PDB entry 2H4Q | X-ray diffraction, 2.10 A resolution | chains A and B

Chain A:
Name: Heterochromatin-associated protein MENT
Organism: Gallus gallus
Reference sequence: O73790 (O73790_CHICK); numbering as in UniProt; present here: 1-60, 89-369
Sequence (382 residues; each row starts with the number of its first residue; note: 28 numbers in that range are skipped by the numbering (no residue carries them; nothing is unmodelled there); numbers below 1 keep their minus sign (Met-40 is residue -40)):
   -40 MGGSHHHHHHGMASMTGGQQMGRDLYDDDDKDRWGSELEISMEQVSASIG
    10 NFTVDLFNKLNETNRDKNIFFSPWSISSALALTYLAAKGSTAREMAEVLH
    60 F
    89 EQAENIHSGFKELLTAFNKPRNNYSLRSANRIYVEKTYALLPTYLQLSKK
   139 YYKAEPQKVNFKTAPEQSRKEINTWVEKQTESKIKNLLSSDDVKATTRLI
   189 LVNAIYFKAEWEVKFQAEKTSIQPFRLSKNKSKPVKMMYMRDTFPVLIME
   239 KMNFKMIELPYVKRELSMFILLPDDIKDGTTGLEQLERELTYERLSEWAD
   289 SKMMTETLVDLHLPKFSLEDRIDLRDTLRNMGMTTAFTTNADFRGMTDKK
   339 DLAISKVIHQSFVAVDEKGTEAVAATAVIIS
Unresolved in the structure: -40 to -11
Sequence notes: cloning artifact (-40 to 0); engineered mutation Val361 (Ala in O73790)
What the authors report for this chain:
  - mutagenesis - K107Q/R109Q: decreased binding to DNA

Chain B:
Name: Heterochromatin-associated protein MENT
Organism: Gallus gallus
Reference sequence: O73790 (O73790_CHICK); residue numbers follow UniProt; this construct covers 377-410
Sequence (34 residues; row label = number of the first residue in the row):
   377 HVLKFKVDHPFHFFIRHNKSKTILFFGRFCCPVE
Unresolved in the structure: 410

Interface between chain A and chain B:
Contacting residue pairs - 124 pairs, chain A then chain B:
  Ser5(A) - Ser396(B)  hydrogen bond (side chain-backbone)
  Ser5(A) - Thr398(B)  hydrogen bond
  Ile8(A) - Thr398(B)
  Ile8(A) - Ile399(B)
  Thr12(A) - Phe402(B)
  Phe16(A) - His388(B)
  Phe16(A) - Phe402(B)  hydrophobic
  Phe16(A) - Arg404(B)
  Asn20(A) - Arg404(B)  hydrogen bond
  Asn23(A) - Arg404(B)  hydrogen bond (backbone-side chain)
  Arg24(A) - Arg404(B)  hydrogen bond (backbone-side chain)
  Asp25(A) - Cys406(B)
  Asp25(A) - Cys407(B)  hydrogen bond (backbone-side chain)
  Lys26(A) - Arg404(B)  hydrogen bond (backbone-side chain)
  Lys26(A) - Cys406(B)  hydrogen bond (backbone-side chain)
  Asn27(A) - Arg404(B)
  Asn27(A) - Phe405(B)
  Asn27(A) - Cys406(B)
  Asn27(A) - Cys407(B)
  Ile28(A) - Gly403(B)
  Ile28(A) - Arg404(B)  hydrogen bond (backbone-backbone)
  Phe29(A) - Phe389(B)  hydrophobic
  Phe29(A) - Phe401(B)  hydrophobic
  Phe29(A) - Phe402(B)
  Phe30(A) - Phe401(B)
  Phe30(A) - Phe402(B)  hydrogen bond (backbone-backbone)
  Ser31(A) - Leu400(B)  hydrogen bond (side chain-backbone)
  Ser31(A) - Phe401(B)
  Pro32(A) - Ile399(B)
  Pro32(A) - Leu400(B)
  Pro32(A) - Phe401(B)
  Pro32(A) - Phe402(B)
  Leu101(A) - Ser396(B)
  Leu101(A) - Thr398(B)
  Phe105(A) - His393(B)
  Phe105(A) - Leu400(B)  hydrophobic
  Phe195(A) - Ile391(B)  hydrophobic
  Phe195(A) - Phe401(B)  hydrophobic
  Pro212(A) - Asp384(B)
  Phe213(A) - Val383(B)
  Phe213(A) - Asp384(B)
  Phe213(A) - His385(B)
  Phe213(A) - Pro386(B)
  Phe213(A) - Phe405(B)  hydrophobic
  Phe213(A) - Cys406(B)
  Phe213(A) - Pro408(B)  hydrophobic
  Arg214(A) - Asp384(B)  salt bridge
  Arg214(A) - His385(B)
  Arg214(A) - Pro386(B)
  Leu215(A) - Pro386(B)
  Leu215(A) - Cys406(B)
  Leu215(A) - Cys407(B)  hydrophobic
  Leu215(A) - Pro408(B)
  Val223(A) - Pro408(B)  hydrophobic
  Met225(A) - Val383(B)
  Met225(A) - Asp384(B)
  Arg229(A) - Val378(B)
  Val234(A) - Leu379(B)  hydrophobic
  Lys243(A) - Lys380(B)
  Lys243(A) - Phe381(B)
  Ile245(A) - Phe381(B)  hydrophobic
  Glu246(A) - Asn394(B)
  Arg252(A) - Asn394(B)  hydrogen bond (backbone-side chain)
  Glu253(A) - His393(B)
  Glu253(A) - Asn394(B)  hydrogen bond (backbone-backbone)
  Leu254(A) - Arg392(B)
  Leu254(A) - His393(B)
  Leu254(A) - Asn394(B)
  Leu254(A) - Leu400(B)  hydrophobic
  Ser255(A) - Phe390(B)
  Ser255(A) - Ile391(B)
  Ser255(A) - Arg392(B)  hydrogen bond (backbone-backbone)
  Ser255(A) - Asn394(B)  hydrogen bond
  Met256(A) - Phe389(B)  hydrophobic
  Met256(A) - Phe390(B)
  Met256(A) - Ile391(B)  hydrophobic
  Phe257(A) - Phe389(B)
  Phe257(A) - Phe390(B)  hydrogen bond (backbone-backbone)
  Phe257(A) - Arg392(B)
  Ile258(A) - Phe387(B)  hydrophobic
  Ile258(A) - His388(B)
  Leu259(A) - Phe387(B)
  Leu259(A) - His388(B)  hydrogen bond (backbone-backbone)
  Leu260(A) - Lys382(B)
  Leu260(A) - His385(B)
  Leu260(A) - Pro386(B)
  Pro261(A) - His385(B)  hydrogen bond (backbone-side chain)
  Pro261(A) - Pro386(B)
  Asp263(A) - His385(B)
  Ile264(A) - His385(B)
  Thr269(A) - Pro386(B)
  Leu271(A) - Pro386(B)  hydrophobic
  Leu271(A) - His388(B)
  Leu271(A) - Arg404(B)
  Leu274(A) - His388(B)
  Glu275(A) - His388(B)  salt bridge
  Glu275(A) - Arg404(B)  salt bridge
  Leu283(A) - Phe390(B)  hydrophobic
  Ala287(A) - Arg392(B)
  Asp288(A) - Arg392(B)  salt bridge
  Asp288(A) - Lys397(B)  salt bridge
  Thr295(A) - Leu379(B)
  Leu296(A) - Val378(B)
  Leu296(A) - Leu379(B)  hydrogen bond (backbone-backbone)
  Val297(A) - Val378(B)
  Val297(A) - Leu379(B)
  Val297(A) - Phe381(B)  hydrophobic
  Asp298(A) - Val378(B)
  Asp298(A) - Leu379(B)  hydrogen bond (backbone-backbone)
  Asp298(A) - Lys380(B)
  Asp298(A) - Phe381(B)  hydrogen bond (backbone-backbone)
  Leu299(A) - Phe381(B)
  His300(A) - Phe381(B)  hydrogen bond (backbone-backbone)
  His300(A) - Lys382(B)
  His300(A) - Val383(B)  hydrogen bond (backbone-backbone)
  Pro302(A) - Val383(B)
  Phe304(A) - Phe387(B)  hydrophobic
  Phe304(A) - Phe389(B)  hydrophobic
  Phe304(A) - Phe405(B)  hydrophobic
  Leu306(A) - Phe405(B)  hydrophobic
  Thr358(A) - Ile391(B)
  Ala360(A) - Ile391(B)  hydrophobic
  Ala360(A) - Phe401(B)
  Val361(A) - Phe401(B)
Interface residues without a listed pair, chain A (74 interface residues in all): Gly9, Trp33, Leu114, Ile193, Lys221, Pro222, Ile236, Met244, Tyr249, Asp262, Leu278, Leu301, Val351, Ala362
Interface residues without a listed pair, chain B (31 interface residues in all): Lys395

In short:
The interface between chain A and chain B involves 74 residues on one side and 31 on the other; the contacts
include 23 hydrogen bonds and 5 salt bridges. Polar contacts include Arg214(A)-Asp384(B), Glu275(A)-His388(B)
and Glu275(A)-Arg404(B). The paper reports that K107Q/R109Q of chain A reduce binding to DNA.
Chain A is Heterochromatin-associated protein MENT and chain B is Heterochromatin-associated protein MENT,
both from Gallus gallus; the structure, Crystal structure of a M-loop deletion variant of MENT in the cleaved
conformation, was determined by X-ray diffraction, deposited together with 2DUT, 2H4P and 2H4R.
